PDB entry 1P2I | X-ray diffraction, 1.65 A resolution | chains A and I

[Chain A]
Protein: Trypsinogen, cationic
From: Bos taurus
Notes: EC 3.4.21.4
UniProt: P00760 (TRY1_BOVIN); the construct lacks a stretch of the UniProt sequence and is renumbered around it, so the offset changes along the chain: 16-34 = UniProt 21-39; 37-67 = UniProt 40-70; 69-125 = UniProt 71-127; 127-130 = UniProt 128-131; 6 more segments
Amino-acid sequence (223 residues; row label = number of the first residue in the row; note: 10 numbers in that range are skipped by the numbering (no residue carries them; nothing is unmodelled there)):
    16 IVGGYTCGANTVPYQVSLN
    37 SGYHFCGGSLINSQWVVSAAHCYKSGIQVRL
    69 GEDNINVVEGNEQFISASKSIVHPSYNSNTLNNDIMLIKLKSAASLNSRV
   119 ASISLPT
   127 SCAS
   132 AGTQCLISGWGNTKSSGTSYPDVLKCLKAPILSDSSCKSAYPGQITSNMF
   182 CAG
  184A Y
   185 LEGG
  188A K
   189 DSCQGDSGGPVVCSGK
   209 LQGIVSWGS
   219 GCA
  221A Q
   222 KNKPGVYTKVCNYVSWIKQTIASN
Cystine bridges: Cys22-Cys157, Cys42-Cys58, Cys128-Cys232, Cys136-Cys201, Cys168-Cys182, Cys191-Cys220
Bound ions: Ca2+: Glu70, Asn72, Val75, Glu80

[Chain I]
Protein: Pancreatic trypsin inhibitor
From: Bos taurus
UniProt: P00974 (BPT1_BOVIN); residues 1-58 here correspond to UniProt positions 36-93 (UniProt number = residue number + 35)
Amino-acid sequence (58 residues; numbered 1 to 58; the number before each row is that of its first residue):
     1 RPDFCLEPPYTGPCGARIIRYFYNAKAGLCQTFVYGGCRAKRNNFKSAED
    51 CLRTCGGA
Construct notes: engineered mutation Gly15 (Lys50 in P00974), Leu52 (Met87 in P00974)
Cystine bridges: Cys5-Cys55, Cys14-Cys38, Cys30-Cys51

[Interface between chain A and chain I]
Pairs across the interface (35):
  Tyr39(A) - Arg17(I)
  Tyr39(A) - Ile18(I)
  Tyr39(A) - Ile19(I)  hydrogen bond (side chain-backbone)
  His40(A) - Arg17(I)  hydrogen bond (backbone-side chain)
  Phe41(A) - Ala16(I)
  Phe41(A) - Arg17(I)  hydrogen bond (backbone-backbone)
  Cys42(A) - Ala16(I)  hydrophobic
  His57(A) - Cys14(I)
  His57(A) - Gly15(I)
  His57(A) - Gly36(I)
  His57(A) - Gly37(I)
  Lys60(A) - Ile18(I)
  Asn97(A) - Arg39(I)  hydrogen bond (backbone-side chain)
  Leu99(A) - Cys14(I)  hydrophobic
  Leu99(A) - Cys38(I)  hydrophobic
  Leu99(A) - Arg39(I)
  Tyr151(A) - Arg17(I)
  Tyr151(A) - Val34(I)
  Cys191(A) - Gly15(I)
  Gln192(A) - Thr11(I)
  Gln192(A) - Gly12(I)
  Gln192(A) - Cys14(I)  hydrogen bond (side chain-backbone)
  Gln192(A) - Gly15(I)
  Gln192(A) - Ala16(I)
  Gly193(A) - Gly15(I)  hydrogen bond (backbone-backbone)
  Gly193(A) - Ala16(I)
  Gly193(A) - Arg17(I)
  Asp194(A) - Gly15(I)  hydrogen bond (backbone-backbone)
  Ser195(A) - Gly15(I)  hydrogen bond (side chain-backbone)
  Ser195(A) - Ala16(I)  hydrogen bond (side chain-backbone)
  Ser214(A) - Cys14(I)
  Ser214(A) - Gly15(I)  hydrogen bond (backbone-backbone)
  Trp215(A) - Pro13(I)
  Trp215(A) - Cys14(I)  hydrophobic
  Gly216(A) - Pro13(I)  hydrogen bond (backbone-backbone)
Interface residues without a listed pair, chain A (21 interface residues in all): Tyr94, Ser96, Thr98, Gln175

[Overview]
21 residues of chain A and 14 residues of chain I are in contact; the contacts include 11 hydrogen bonds.
Polar pairs include Tyr39(A)-Ile19(I), His40(A)-Arg17(I) and Asn97(A)-Arg39(I). Glu70(A), Asn72(A), Val75(A)
and Glu80(A) form the Ca2+ site.
Chain A is Trypsinogen, cationic and chain I is Pancreatic trypsin inhibitor, both from Bos taurus; the
structure, Structural consequences of accommodation of four non-cognate amino-acid residues in the S1 pocket
of bovine trypsin ..., was determined by X-ray diffraction together with 1P2J, 1P2K, 1P2M, 1P2N, 1P2O and 1P2Q
from the same study.
